1QCJ - chain A; structure by X-ray diffraction, 2.10 A resolution.

[Chain A]
Protein: Pokeweed antiviral protein
From: Phytolacca americana
UniProtKB: P10297 (RIP1_PHYAM); residues 1-262 here correspond to UniProt positions 2-263 (UniProt number = residue number + 1)
Amino-acid sequence (262 residues; numbered 1 to 262; the number before each row is that of its first residue):
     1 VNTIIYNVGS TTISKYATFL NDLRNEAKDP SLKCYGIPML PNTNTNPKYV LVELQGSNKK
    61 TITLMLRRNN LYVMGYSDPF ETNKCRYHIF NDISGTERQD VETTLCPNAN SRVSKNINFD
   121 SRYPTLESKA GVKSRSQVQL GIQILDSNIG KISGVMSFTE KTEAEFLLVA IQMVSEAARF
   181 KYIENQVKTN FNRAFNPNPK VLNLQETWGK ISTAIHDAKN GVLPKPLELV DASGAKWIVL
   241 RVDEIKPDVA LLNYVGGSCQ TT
Disulfide bonds: Cys34-Cys259, Cys85-Cys106
Residues lining bound ligands: pteric acid (APT; 2-amino-6-[(4-carboxy-phenylamino)-methyl]-4-hydroxy-pteridin-1-ium): Leu71, Tyr72, Val73, Phe90, Ser121, Arg122, Tyr123, Pro124, Arg135, Ile171, Ser175, Glu176, Arg179, Leu202, Gln205, Glu206

[Summary]
Bound to chain A: pteric acid.
Chain A is Pokeweed antiviral protein (Phytolacca americana); the structure, Low temperature complex of
pokeweed antiviral protein with pteoric acid, was determined by X-ray diffraction (same publication as 1QCG
and 1QCI).
